6UTF - chains 2 and L of the 28 polymer chains in the assembly; structure by electron microscopy, 3.40 A resolution.

# Chain 2 (and L)
Molecule: Proteasome subunit beta
Source organism: Thermoplasma acidophilum
Notes: EC 3.4.25.1; chain L of this document is another copy of the same molecule, construct and numbering; everything in this record applies to it too
Reference sequence: P28061 (PSB_THEAC); residues -7 to 203 here correspond to UniProt positions 1-211 (UniProt number = residue number + 8)
Chain sequence (211 residues; each row starts with the number of its first residue; numbers below 1 keep their minus sign (Met-7 is residue -7)):
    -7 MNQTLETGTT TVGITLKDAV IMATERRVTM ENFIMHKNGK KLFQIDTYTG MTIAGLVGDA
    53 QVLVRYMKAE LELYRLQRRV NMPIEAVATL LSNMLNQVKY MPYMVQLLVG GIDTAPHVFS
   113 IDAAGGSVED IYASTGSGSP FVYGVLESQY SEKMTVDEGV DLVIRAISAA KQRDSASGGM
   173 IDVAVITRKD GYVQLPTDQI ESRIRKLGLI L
Disordered / not traced: -7 to 0

# Chain 2 / chain L interface
Contacting residue pairs (24; chain 2 residue first):
  Tyr124(2) with Arg165(L)
  Pro132(2) with Pro132(L), hydrophobic; Phe133(L)
  Phe133(2) with Pro132(L); Tyr135(L), hydrophobic; Gly136(L)
  Tyr135(2) with Phe133(L), hydrophobic; Arg165(L)
  Gly136(2) with Phe133(L)
  Val137(2) with Ser140(L)
  Glu139(2) with Ala161(L); Gln164(L); Arg165(L)
  Ser140(2) with Val137(L); Arg157(L), hydrogen bond (backbone-side chain); Ala161(L)
  Gln141(2) with Gln141(L)
  Arg157(2) with Ser140(L), hydrogen bond (side chain-backbone)
  Ala161(2) with Glu139(L); Ser140(L)
  Gln164(2) with Glu139(L)
  Arg165(2) with Tyr124(L); Tyr135(L); Glu139(L)

# In short
The chain 2/chain L interface involves 13 residues from each chain, with 2 hydrogen bonds. The hydrogen-bonded
pair is Ser140(2)-Arg157(L).
Both chains are Proteasome subunit beta (Thermoplasma acidophilum). Entry 6UTF (Allosteric coupling between
alpha-rings of the 20S proteasome, archaea 20S proteasome singly capped with a PAN ...) was determined by
electron microscopy (same publication as 6UTG, 6UTH, 6UTI and 6UTJ).
